Entry 6JR1 (X-ray diffraction, 2.40 A resolution); this record covers chains A and I of the 10 polymer chains in the assembly.

Chain A:
Name: Histone H3.1
From: Homo sapiens
UniProtKB: P68431 (H31_HUMAN); residues 0-135 here correspond to UniProt positions 1-136 (UniProt number = residue number + 1)
Chain sequence (139 residues; each row starts with the number of its first residue; numbers below 1 keep their minus sign (Gly-3 is residue -3)):
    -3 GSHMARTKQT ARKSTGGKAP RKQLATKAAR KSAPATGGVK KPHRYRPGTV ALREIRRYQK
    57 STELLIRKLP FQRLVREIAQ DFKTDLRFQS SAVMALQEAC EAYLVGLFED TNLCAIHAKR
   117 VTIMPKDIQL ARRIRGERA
Disordered / not traced: -3 to 37, 134-135
Differences from the reference sequence: expression tag (-3 to -1)
Modified residues: Mse0 (selenomethionine); Mse90 (selenomethionine; parent Met); Mse120 (selenomethionine; parent Met)
UniProt features mapped onto this chain:
  - modified residue: Arg2 (Asymmetric dimethylarginine), Thr3 (Phosphothreonine), Lys4 (Allysine), Gln5 (5-glutamyl dopamine), Thr6 (Phosphothreonine), Arg8 (Citrulline), Lys9 (N6,N6,N6-trimethyllysine), Ser10 (ADP-ribosylserine), Thr11 (Phosphothreonine), Lys14 (N6-(2-hydroxyisobutyryl)lysine), Arg17 (Asymmetric dimethylarginine), Lys18 (N6-(2-hydroxyisobutyryl)lysine), Lys23 (N6-(2-hydroxyisobutyryl)lysine), Arg26 (Citrulline), Lys27 (N6,N6,N6-trimethyllysine), Ser28 (ADP-ribosylserine), Lys36 (N6,N6,N6-trimethyllysine), Lys37 (N6-methyllysine), Tyr41 (Phosphotyrosine), Lys56 (N6,N6,N6-trimethyllysine) and 8 more in UniProt
  - lipidation: Lys18 (N6-decanoyllysine)

Chain I:
Molecule: 146-nt DNA strand
From: Homo sapiens
Sequence (146 nucleotides; row label = number of the first residue in the row):
     1 ATCAATATCC ACCTGCAGAT TCTACCAAAA GTGTATTTGG AAACTGCTCC ATCAAAAGGC
    61 ATGTTCAGCT GAATTCAGCT GAACATGCCT TTTGATGGAG CAGTTTCCAA ATACACTTTT
   121 GGTAGAATCT GCAGGTGGAT ATTGAT
Ion coordination: Mn2+ site 1 near DG100 (its only coordinating residue here); Mn2+ site 2 near DG121 (its only coordinating residue here); Mn2+ site 3 near DG134 (its only coordinating residue here)

Chain A / chain I interface:
Pairs across the interface - 24 pairs, chain A then chain I:
  Tyr41(A) - DT142(I)  phosphate contact
  Tyr41(A) - DT143(I)  phosphate contact
  Arg42(A) - DG68(I)  salt bridge to the phosphate
  Arg42(A) - DT143(I)  hydrogen bond to the phosphate
  Arg42(A) - DG144(I)  phosphate contact
  Pro43(A) - DA67(I)  phosphate contact
  Pro43(A) - DG68(I)  phosphate contact
  Thr45(A) - DT142(I)  phosphate contact
  Thr45(A) - DT143(I)  hydrogen bond to the phosphate
  Arg63(A) - DG59(I)  phosphate contact
  Arg63(A) - DC60(I)  salt bridge to the phosphate
  Arg72(A) - DC50(I)  salt bridge to the phosphate
  Arg83(A) - DT48(I)  base contact
  Arg83(A) - DC49(I)  hydrogen bond to the sugar
  Arg83(A) - DC50(I)  phosphate contact
  Phe84(A) - DC49(I)  sugar contact
  Phe84(A) - DC50(I)  hydrogen bond to the phosphate
  Gln85(A) - DC49(I)  phosphate contact
  Arg116(A) - DT70(I)  phosphate contact
  Arg116(A) - DG71(I)  phosphate contact
  Val117(A) - DT70(I)  hydrogen bond to the phosphate
  Thr118(A) - DC69(I)  phosphate contact
  Thr118(A) - DT70(I)  hydrogen bond to the phosphate
  Mse120(A) - DG71(I)  phosphate contact
Interface residues without a listed pair, chain A (17 interface residues in all): His39, Arg40, Ser86, Lys115
Interface residues without a listed pair, chain I (14 interface residues in all): DT65

Summary:
The interface between chain A and chain I involves 17 residues on one side and 14 on the other; the contacts
include 6 hydrogen bonds and 3 salt bridges. Polar contacts include Arg83(A)-DC49(I), Arg42(A)-DT143(I) and
Thr45(A)-DT143(I).
Here chain A is Histone H3.1 and chain I is a 146-nt DNA strand, both from Homo sapiens. Entry 6JR1 (Crystal
structure of the human nucleosome phased with 16 selenium atoms) was determined by X-ray diffraction together
with 6JR0 from the same study.
